3J46 - chains y and E of the 14 polymer chains in the assembly; structure by electron microscopy, 10.10 A resolution (very low resolution: no residue pairs are listed; an interface is given only as per-side residue counts).

Chain y:
Molecule: Protein translocase subunit SecY
From: Escherichia coli
Reference sequence: P0AGA2 (SECY_ECOLI); residues 6-440 here = UniProt positions 6-440
Amino-acid sequence (437 residues; numbered 5 to 441; the number before each row is that of its first residue):
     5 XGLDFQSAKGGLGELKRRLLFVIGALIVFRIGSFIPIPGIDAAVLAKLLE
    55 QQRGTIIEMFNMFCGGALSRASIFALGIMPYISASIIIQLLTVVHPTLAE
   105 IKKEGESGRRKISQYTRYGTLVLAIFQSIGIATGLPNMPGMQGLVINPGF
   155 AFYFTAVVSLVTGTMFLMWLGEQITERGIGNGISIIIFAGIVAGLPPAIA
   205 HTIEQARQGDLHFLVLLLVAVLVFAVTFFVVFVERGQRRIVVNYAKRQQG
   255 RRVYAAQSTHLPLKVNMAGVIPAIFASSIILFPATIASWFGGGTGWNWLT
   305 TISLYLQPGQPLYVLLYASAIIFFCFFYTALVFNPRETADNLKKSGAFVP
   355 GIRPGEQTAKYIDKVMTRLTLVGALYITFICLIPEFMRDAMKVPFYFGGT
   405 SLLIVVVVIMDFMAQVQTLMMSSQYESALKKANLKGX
Construct notes: acetylation (5); engineered mutation C68 (Ser in P0AGA2); amidation (441)
Modified residues: ACE (acetyl group) at position 5; NH2 (amino group) at position 441
UniProt features mapped onto this chain:
  - mutagenesis: P40 (P40S: In secY100; temperature-sensitive), I60 to R74 (Some loss of viability, supports protein translocation; strongly suppresses defective and missing signal sequences; transient transmembrane channels open), N65 to G70 (Grows almost as well as wild-type, supports protein translocation; strongly suppresses defective and missing signal sequences; transient transmembrane channels open), F67 (F67C: In prlA3; altered signal sequence interaction, transient channel opening and closing in presence of oxidant; massive ion flux when cross-linked to SecE C-120 mutation), G167 (G167E: In secY100; temperature-sensitive), G240 (G240D: In secY24; temperature-sensitive at 42 degrees Celsius, impairs interaction with SecE even at 30 degrees in vitro), S282 (S282R: In prlA401; altered signal sequence interaction, transient transmembrane channels open), F286 (F286Y: In prlA4-1; altered signal sequence interaction), P287 (P287L: In secY161; altered signal sequence interaction), I290 (I290T: In secY121; altered signal sequence interaction), R357 (R357H: In secY39; cold-sensitive), A363 (A363S: In secY40; cold-sensitive), 1 further mutagenesis entry in UniProt

Chain E:
Molecule: Preprotein translocase subunit SecE
From: Escherichia coli
Reference sequence: P0AG96 (SECE_ECOLI); residue numbers follow UniProt; this construct covers 74-127
Amino-acid sequence (56 residues; each row starts with the number of its first residue):
    73 XEARTEVRKVIWPTRQETLHTTLIVAAVTAVMSLILWGLDGILVRLVSFI
   123 TGLRFX
Construct notes: acetylation (73); amidation (128)
Modified residues: ACE (acetyl group) at position 73; NH2 (amino group) at position 128

Chain y / chain E interface:
At this resolution (10 A) residue pairs are not listed: 41 residues of chain y and 39 of chain E lie at the interface.

Overview:
41 residues of chain y and 39 residues of chain E are in contact. UniProt lists 15 mutagenesis sites on chain
y.
Chain y is Protein translocase subunit SecY and chain E is Preprotein translocase subunit SecE, both from
Escherichia coli; the structure, Structure of the SecY protein translocation channel in action, was determined
by electron microscopy (same publication as 3J45).
